PDB entry 7O4L | electron microscopy, 3.40 A resolution | chains A and B of the 17 polymer chains in the assembly

== Chain A ==
Name: DNA-directed RNA polymerase II subunit RPB1
Source organism: Saccharomyces cerevisiae (strain ATCC 204508 / S288c)
Notes: EC 2.7.7.6
UniProt: P04050 (RPB1_YEAST); numbering as in UniProt (aligned over 1-1733)
Amino-acid sequence (1733 residues; numbered 1 to 1733; the number before each row is that of its first residue):
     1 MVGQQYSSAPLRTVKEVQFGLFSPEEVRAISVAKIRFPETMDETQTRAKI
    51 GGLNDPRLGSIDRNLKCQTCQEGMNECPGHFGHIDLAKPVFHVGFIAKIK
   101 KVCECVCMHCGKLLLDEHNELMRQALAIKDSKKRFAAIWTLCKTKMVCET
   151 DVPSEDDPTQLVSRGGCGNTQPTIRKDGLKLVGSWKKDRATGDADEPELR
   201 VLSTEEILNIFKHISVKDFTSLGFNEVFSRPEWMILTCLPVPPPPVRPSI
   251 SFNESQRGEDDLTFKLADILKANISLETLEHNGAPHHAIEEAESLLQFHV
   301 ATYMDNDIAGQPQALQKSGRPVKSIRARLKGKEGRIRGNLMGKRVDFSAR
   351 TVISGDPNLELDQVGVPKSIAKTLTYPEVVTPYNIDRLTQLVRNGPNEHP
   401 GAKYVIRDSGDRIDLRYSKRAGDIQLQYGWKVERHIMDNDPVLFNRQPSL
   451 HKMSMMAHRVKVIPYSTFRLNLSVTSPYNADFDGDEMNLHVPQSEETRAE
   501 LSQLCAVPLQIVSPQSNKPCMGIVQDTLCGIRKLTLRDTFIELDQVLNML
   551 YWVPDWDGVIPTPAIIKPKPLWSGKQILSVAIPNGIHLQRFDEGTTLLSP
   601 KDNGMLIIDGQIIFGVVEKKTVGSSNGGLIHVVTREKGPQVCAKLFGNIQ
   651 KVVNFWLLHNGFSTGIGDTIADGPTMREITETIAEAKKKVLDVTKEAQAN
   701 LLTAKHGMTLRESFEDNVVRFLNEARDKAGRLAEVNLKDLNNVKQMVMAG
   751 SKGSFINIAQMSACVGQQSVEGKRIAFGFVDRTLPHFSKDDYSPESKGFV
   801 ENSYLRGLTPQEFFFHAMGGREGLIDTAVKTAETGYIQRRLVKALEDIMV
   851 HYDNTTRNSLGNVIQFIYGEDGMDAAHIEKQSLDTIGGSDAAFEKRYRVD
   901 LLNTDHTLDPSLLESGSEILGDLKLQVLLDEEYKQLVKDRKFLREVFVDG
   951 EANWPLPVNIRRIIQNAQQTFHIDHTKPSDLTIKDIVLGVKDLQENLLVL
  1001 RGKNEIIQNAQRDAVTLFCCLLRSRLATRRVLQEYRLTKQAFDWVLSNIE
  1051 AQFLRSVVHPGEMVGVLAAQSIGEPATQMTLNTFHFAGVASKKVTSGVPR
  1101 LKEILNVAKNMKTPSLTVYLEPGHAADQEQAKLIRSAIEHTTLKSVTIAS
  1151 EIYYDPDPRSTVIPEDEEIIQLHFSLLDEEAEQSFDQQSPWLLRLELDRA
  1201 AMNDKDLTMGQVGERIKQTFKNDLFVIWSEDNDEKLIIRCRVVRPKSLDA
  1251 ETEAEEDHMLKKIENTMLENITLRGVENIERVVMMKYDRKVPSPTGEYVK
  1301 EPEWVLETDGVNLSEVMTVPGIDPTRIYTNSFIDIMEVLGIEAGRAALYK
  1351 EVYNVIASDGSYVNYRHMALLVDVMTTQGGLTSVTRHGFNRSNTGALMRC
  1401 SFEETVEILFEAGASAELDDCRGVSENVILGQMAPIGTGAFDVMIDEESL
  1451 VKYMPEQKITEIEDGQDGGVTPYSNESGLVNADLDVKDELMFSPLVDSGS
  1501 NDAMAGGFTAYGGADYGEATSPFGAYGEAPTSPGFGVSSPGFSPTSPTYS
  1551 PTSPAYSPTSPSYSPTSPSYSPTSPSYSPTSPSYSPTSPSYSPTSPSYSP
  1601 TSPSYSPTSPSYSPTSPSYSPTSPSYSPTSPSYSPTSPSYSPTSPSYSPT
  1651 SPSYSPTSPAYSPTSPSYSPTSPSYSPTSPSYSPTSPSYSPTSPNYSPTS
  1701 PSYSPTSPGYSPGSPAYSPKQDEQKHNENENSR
Unresolved in the structure: 1-5, 34-55, 59-65, 73-75, 84-92, 115-141, 151-163, 189-194, 216-224, 234-239, 247-279, 305-491, 502-1393, 1401-1408, 1455-1733
UniProt features mapped onto this chain:
  - region: Pro248 to Asp260 (Lid loop), Asn306 to Lys323 (Rudder loop), Pro810 to Glu822 (Bridging helix)
  - binding site (Zn(2+)): Cys67, Cys70, Cys77, His80, Cys107, Cys110, Cys148, Cys167
  - binding site (Mg(2+)): Asp481, Asp483, Asp485
  - modified residue: Thr1471 (Phosphothreonine)
  - cross-link (Glycyl lysine isopeptide (Lys-Gly)): Lys695 (interchain with G-Cter in ubiquitin), Lys1246 (interchain with G-Cter in ubiquitin), Lys1350 (interchain with G-Cter in ubiquitin)
  - natural variant: Ser1653 to Pro1659 (deletion: In strain: A364A)
  - mutagenesis: Lys1246 (K1246R: Impairs ubiquitination during transcription stress)
Bound ions: Zn2+ site 1: Cys67, Cys70, Cys77, His80; Zn2+ site 2: Cys107, Cys110, Cys148, Cys167

== Chain B ==
Name: DNA-directed RNA polymerase II subunit RPB2
Source organism: Saccharomyces cerevisiae (strain ATCC 204508 / S288c)
Notes: EC 2.7.7.6
UniProt: P08518 (RPB2_YEAST); residues 1-1224 here = UniProt positions 1-1224
Amino-acid sequence (1224 residues; numbered 1 to 1224; the number before each row is that of its first residue):
     1 MSDLANSEKYYDEDPYGFEDESAPITAEDSWAVISAFFREKGLVSQQLDS
    51 FNQFVDYTLQDIICEDSTLILEQLAQHTTESDNISRKYEISFGKIYVTKP
   101 MVNESDGVTHALYPQEARLRNLTYSSGLFVDVKKRTYEAIDVPGRELKYE
   151 LIAEESEDDSESGKVFIGRLPIMLRSKNCYLSEATESDLYKLKECPFDMG
   201 GYFIINGSEKVLIAQERSAGNIVQVFKKAAPSPISHVAEIRSALEKGSRF
   251 ISTLQVKLYGREGSSARTIKATLPYIKQDIPIVIIFRALGIIPDGEILEH
   301 ICYDVNDWQMLEMLKPCVEDGFVIQDRETALDFIGRRGTALGIKKEKRIQ
   351 YAKDILQKEFLPHITQLEGFESRKAFFLGYMINRLLLCALDRKDQDDRDH
   401 FGKKRLDLAGPLLAQLFKTLFKKLTKDIFRYMQRTVEEAHDFNMKLAINA
   451 KTITSGLKYALATGNWGEQKKAMSSRAGVSQVLNRYTYSSTLSHLRRTNT
   501 PIGRDGKLAKPRQLHNTHWGLVCPAETPEGQACGLVKNLSLMSCISVGTD
   551 PMPIITFLSEWGMEPLEDYVPHQSPDATRVFVNGVWHGVHRNPARLMETL
   601 RTLRRKGDINPEVSMIRDIREKELKIFTDAGRVYRPLFIVEDDESLGHKE
   651 LKVRKGHIAKLMATEYQDIEGGFEDVEEYTWSSLLNEGLVEYIDAEEEES
   701 ILIAMQPEDLEPAEANEENDLDVDPAKRIRVSHHATTFTHCEIHPSMILG
   751 VAASIIPFPDHNQSPRNTYQSAMGKQAMGVFLTNYNVRMDTMANILYYPQ
   801 KPLGTTRAMEYLKFRELPAGQNAIVAIACYSGYNQEDSMIMNQSSIDRGL
   851 FRSLFFRSYMDQEKKYGMSITETFEKPQRTNTLRMKHGTYDKLDDDGLIA
   901 PGVRVSGEDVIIGKTTPISPDEEELGQRTAYHSKRDASTPLRSTENGIVD
   951 QVLVTTNQDGLKFVKVRVRTTKIPQIGDKFASRHGQKGTIGITYRREDMP
  1001 FTAEGIVPDLIINPHAIPSRMTVAHLIECLLSKVAALSGNEGDASPFTDI
  1051 TVEGISKLLREHGYQSRGFEVMYNGHTGKKLMAQIFFGPTYYQRLRHMVD
  1101 DKIHARARGPMQVLTRQPVEGRSRDGGLRFGEMERDCMIAHGAASFLKER
  1151 LMEASDAFRVHICGICGLMTVIAKLNHNQFECKGCDNKIDIYQIHIPYAA
  1201 KLLFQELMAMNITPRLYTDRSRDF
Unresolved in the structure: 1-1141, 1223-1224
Bound ions: Zn2+: Cys1163, Cys1166, Cys1182, Cys1185

== Interface between chain A and chain B ==
Residue-residue contacts - 121 pairs, chain A then chain B:
  Tyr6(A) with Arg1159(B); Leu1175(B)
  Ser7(A) with His1161(B), hydrogen bond; Leu1175(B); Phe1180(B); Gln1193(B)
  Ser8(A) with Asn1178(B); Phe1180(B)
  Ala9(A) with Phe1180(B); Ile1191(B); Gln1193(B), hydrogen bond (backbone-side chain)
  Pro10(A) with Ile1191(B); Tyr1192(B); Gln1193(B), hydrogen bond (backbone-backbone)
  Leu11(A) with Gln1193(B); His1195(B)
  Arg12(A) with Tyr1192(B); Gln1193(B), hydrogen bond (backbone-backbone); Ile1194(B); Thr1218(B)
  Thr13(A) with Thr1218(B)
  Val14(A) with Ile1194(B), hydrophobic; Tyr1217(B)
  Lys15(A) with Tyr1217(B), hydrogen bond (backbone-backbone); Thr1218(B); Arg1220(B), hydrogen bond (backbone-side chain)
  Glu16(A) with Arg1215(B); Leu1216(B); Tyr1217(B), hydrogen bond (backbone-backbone); Asp1219(B); Arg1220(B); Ser1221(B), hydrogen bond
  Val17(A) with Arg1215(B); Leu1216(B), hydrophobic
  Gln18(A) with Thr1213(B); Arg1215(B), hydrogen bond (backbone-backbone); Tyr1217(B)
  Phe19(A) with Ile1212(B), hydrophobic; Thr1213(B); Pro1214(B), hydrophobic
  Gly20(A) with Ile1212(B); Thr1213(B), hydrogen bond (backbone-backbone)
  Leu21(A) with Asn1211(B); Ile1212(B), hydrophobic; Thr1213(B), hydrogen bond (backbone-side chain)
  Phe22(A) with Leu1168(B), hydrophobic; Met1208(B); Asn1211(B); Ile1212(B); Thr1213(B)
  Glu26(A) with Leu1168(B); Arg1215(B), salt bridge
  Ala29(A) with Lys1183(B); Gly1184(B)
  Ile30(A) with Leu1168(B), hydrophobic; Thr1170(B)
  Val32(A) with Ile1172(B), hydrophobic
  Thr69(A) with Ile1172(B); Lys1174(B)
  Glu72(A) with Ala1173(B); Leu1175(B), hydrogen bond (side chain-backbone)
  Glu76(A) with Phe1158(B); Arg1159(B), salt bridge; Leu1175(B)
  Cys77(A) with Phe1158(B)
  Pro78(A) with Phe1158(B), hydrophobic; Lys1201(B), hydrogen bond (backbone-side chain); Gln1205(B), hydrogen bond (backbone-side chain)
  Gly79(A) with Gln1205(B), hydrogen bond (backbone-side chain)
  His80(A) with Ile1172(B)
  Phe81(A) with Gln1205(B); Met1208(B), hydrophobic; Ala1209(B)
  Phe228(A) with Arg1215(B)
  Pro240(A) with Met1208(B); Ala1209(B)
  Pro242(A) with Ala1209(B), hydrophobic
  Pro243(A) with Gln1205(B)
  Pro245(A) with Tyr1198(B); Lys1201(B)
  Val246(A) with Leu1202(B), hydrophobic; Gln1205(B); Glu1206(B)
  Met304(A) with Met1210(B)
  Pro492(A) with Phe1146(B); Glu1149(B)
  Gln493(A) with Glu1149(B), hydrogen bond (backbone-side chain)
  Glu496(A) with Ser1145(B)
  Thr497(A) with Ser1145(B); Phe1146(B); Glu1149(B), hydrogen bond
  Glu500(A) with Gly1142(B); Ala1143(B); Ala1144(B); Ser1145(B), hydrogen bond; Phe1146(B), hydrogen bond (side chain-backbone)
  Leu1409(A) with Leu1207(B), hydrophobic
  Phe1410(A) with Ile1212(B), hydrophobic
  Leu1418(A) with Ser1221(B); Arg1222(B), hydrogen bond (backbone-side chain)
  Asp1420(A) with Arg1220(B), hydrogen bond (backbone-side chain)
  Arg1422(A) with Arg1220(B)
  Val1428(A) with Leu1147(B), hydrophobic; Leu1151(B), hydrophobic
  Ile1429(A) with Pro1197(B); Ala1200(B)
  Leu1430(A) with His1195(B); Ile1196(B); Pro1197(B); Phe1204(B), hydrophobic
  Gly1431(A) with Lys1148(B); Met1152(B); Pro1197(B)
  Met1433(A) with Ala1144(B), hydrophobic; Lys1148(B)
  Ala1434(A) with Ala1144(B)
  Ile1436(A) with Gly1142(B); Ala1144(B)
  Gly1437(A) with Gly1142(B)
  Thr1438(A) with Gly1142(B), hydrogen bond (backbone-backbone); Ala1144(B), hydrogen bond (side chain-backbone)
Interface residues without a listed pair, chain A (63 interface residues in all): Cys70, Gln71, Phe95, Trp233, Tyr303, Ser494, Gln1432, Gly1439
Interface residues without a listed pair, chain B (58 interface residues in all): Arg1150, Val1160, Cys1166, Met1169, Asn1176

== Summary ==
Chain A and chain B form an interface of 63 and 58 residues respectively, with 23 hydrogen bonds and 2 salt
bridges. Polar contacts include Glu26(A)-Arg1215(B), Glu76(A)-Arg1159(B) and Ser7(A)-His1161(B). UniProt lists
8 Zn2+-binding residues, 3 Mg2+-binding residues and one mutagenesis site on chain A.
Chain A is DNA-directed RNA polymerase II subunit RPB1 and chain B is DNA-directed RNA polymerase II subunit
RPB2, both from Saccharomyces cerevisiae (strain ATCC 204508 / S288c); the structure, Yeast TFIIH in the
expanded state within the pre-initiation complex, was determined by electron microscopy (same publication as
7O4I, 7O4J, 7O4K, 7O72, 7O73 and 7O75).
